4WQT - chains D and E of the 6 polymer chains in the assembly; structure by X-ray diffraction, 4.40 A resolution (low resolution: residue-level contacts below are approximate; hydrogen-bond / salt-bridge calls are withheld).

== Chain D ==
Name: DNA-directed RNA polymerase subunit beta'
Source organism: Thermus thermophilus HB8
Notes: EC 2.7.7.6
UniProtKB: Q8RQE8 (RPOC_THET8); residue numbers follow UniProt; this construct covers 1-1524
Chain sequence (1524 residues; row label = number of the first residue in the row):
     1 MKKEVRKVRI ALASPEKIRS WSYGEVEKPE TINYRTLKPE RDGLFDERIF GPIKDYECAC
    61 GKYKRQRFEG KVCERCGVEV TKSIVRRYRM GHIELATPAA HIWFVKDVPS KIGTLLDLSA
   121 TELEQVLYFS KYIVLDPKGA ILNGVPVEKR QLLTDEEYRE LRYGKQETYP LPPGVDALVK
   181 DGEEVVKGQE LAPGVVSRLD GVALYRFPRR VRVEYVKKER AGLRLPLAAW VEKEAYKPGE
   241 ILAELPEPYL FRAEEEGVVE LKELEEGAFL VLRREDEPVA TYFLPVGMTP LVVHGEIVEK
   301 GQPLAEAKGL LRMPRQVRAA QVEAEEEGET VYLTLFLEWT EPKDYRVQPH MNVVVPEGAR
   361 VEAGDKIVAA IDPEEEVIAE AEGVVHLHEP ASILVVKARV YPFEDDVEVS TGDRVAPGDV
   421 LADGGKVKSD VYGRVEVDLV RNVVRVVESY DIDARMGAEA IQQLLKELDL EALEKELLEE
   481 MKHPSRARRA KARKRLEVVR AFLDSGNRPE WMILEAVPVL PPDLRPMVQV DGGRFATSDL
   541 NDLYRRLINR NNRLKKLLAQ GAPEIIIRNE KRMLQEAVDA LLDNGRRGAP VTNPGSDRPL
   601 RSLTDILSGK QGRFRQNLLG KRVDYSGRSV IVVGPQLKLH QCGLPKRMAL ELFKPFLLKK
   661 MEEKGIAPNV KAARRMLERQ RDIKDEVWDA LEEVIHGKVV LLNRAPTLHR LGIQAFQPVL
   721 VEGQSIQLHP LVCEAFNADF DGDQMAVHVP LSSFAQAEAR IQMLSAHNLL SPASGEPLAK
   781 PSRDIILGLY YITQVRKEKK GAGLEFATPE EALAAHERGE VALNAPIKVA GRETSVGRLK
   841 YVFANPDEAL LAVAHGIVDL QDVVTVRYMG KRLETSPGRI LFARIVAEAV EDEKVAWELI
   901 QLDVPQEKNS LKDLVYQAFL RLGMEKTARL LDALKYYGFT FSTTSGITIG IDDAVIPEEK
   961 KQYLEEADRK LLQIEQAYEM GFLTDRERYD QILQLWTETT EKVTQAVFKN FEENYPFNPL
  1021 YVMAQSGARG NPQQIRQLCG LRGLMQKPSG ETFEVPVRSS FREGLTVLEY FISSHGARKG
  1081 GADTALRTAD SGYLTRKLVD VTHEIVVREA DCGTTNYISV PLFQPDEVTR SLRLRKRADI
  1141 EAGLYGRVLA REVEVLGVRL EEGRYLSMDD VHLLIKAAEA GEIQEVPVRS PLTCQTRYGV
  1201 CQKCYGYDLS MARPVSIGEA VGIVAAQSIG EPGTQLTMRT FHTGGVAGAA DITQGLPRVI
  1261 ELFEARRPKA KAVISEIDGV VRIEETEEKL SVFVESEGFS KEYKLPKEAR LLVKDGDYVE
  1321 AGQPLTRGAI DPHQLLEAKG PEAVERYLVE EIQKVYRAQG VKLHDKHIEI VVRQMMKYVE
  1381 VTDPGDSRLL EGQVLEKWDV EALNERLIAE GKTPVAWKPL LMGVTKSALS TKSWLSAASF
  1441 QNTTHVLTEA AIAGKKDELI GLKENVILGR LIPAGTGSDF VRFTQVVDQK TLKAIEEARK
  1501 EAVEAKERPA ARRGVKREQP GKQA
Disordered / not traced: 56-85, 217-341, 526-535, 1500-1524
Metal / ion sites: Mg2+: Asp739, Asp741, Asp743; Zn2+ near Cys1201 (its only coordinating residue here)

== Chain E ==
Name: DNA-directed RNA polymerase subunit omega
Source organism: Thermus thermophilus HB8
Notes: EC 2.7.7.6
UniProtKB: Q8RQE7 (RPOZ_THET8); numbering as in UniProt (aligned over 1-99)
Chain sequence (99 residues; numbered 1 to 99; the number before each row is that of its first residue):
     1 MAEPGIDKLF GMVDSKYRLT VVVAKRAQQL LRHGFKNTVL EPEERPKMQT LEGLFDDPNA
    61 VTWAMKELLT GRLVFGENLV PEDRLQKEME RLYPVEREE
Disordered / not traced: 1, 95-99

== Interface between chain D and chain E ==
Residue-residue contacts - 88 pairs, chain D then chain E:
  His640(D) with Ala2(E); Glu3(E)
  Glu693(D) with Met48(E)
  His696(D) with Leu54(E); Pro58(E); Asn59(E)
  Gly697(D) with Asn59(E)
  Lys698(D) with Asn59(E)
  Phe754(D) with Ala24(E); Gln28(E)
  Glu758(D) with Thr20(E)
  Arg760(D) with Glu3(E); Asn59(E); Val61(E); Thr62(E)
  Ile761(D) with Leu19(E); Thr20(E); Val23(E)
  Gln762(D) with Tyr17(E); Thr20(E)
  Leu764(D) with Glu3(E)
  Ala766(D) with Ala2(E)
  His767(D) with Glu3(E); Ile6(E)
  Gly923(D) with Asp7(E)
  Met924(D) with Asp7(E)
  Glu925(D) with Ala2(E); Glu3(E); Pro4(E); Gly5(E); Ile6(E); Asp7(E)
  Leu1209(D) with Lys16(E)
  Arg1213(D) with Phe10(E)
  Ser1216(D) with Ser15(E); Lys16(E)
  Ile1217(D) with Ser15(E); Tyr17(E)
  Gly1218(D) with Tyr17(E)
  Glu1219(D) with Lys16(E); Tyr17(E)
  Gly1475(D) with Tyr17(E)
  Thr1476(D) with Tyr17(E); Thr20(E); Val21(E)
  Phe1480(D) with Arg18(E); Glu77(E)
  Val1481(D) with Tyr17(E); Arg18(E); Val21(E)
  Phe1483(D) with Glu77(E)
  Thr1484(D) with Arg18(E); Val21(E); Val22(E); Lys25(E); Gly76(E)
  Gln1485(D) with Val74(E); Phe75(E); Gly76(E); Glu77(E); Asn78(E); Leu79(E); Val80(E)
  Val1486(D) with Val22(E); Lys25(E); Arg26(E); Gln29(E)
  Val1487(D) with Leu73(E); Val74(E); Leu79(E); Val80(E)
  Asp1488(D) with Arg26(E); Tyr93(E)
  Gln1489(D) with Arg72(E)
  Lys1490(D) with Val39(E); Leu92(E); Tyr93(E)
  Thr1491(D) with Glu88(E); Leu92(E)
  Leu1492(D) with Val80(E)
  Ala1494(D) with Glu88(E); Leu92(E)
  Ile1495(D) with Val80(E); Arg84(E); Glu88(E)
  Ala1498(D) with Arg84(E); Glu88(E)
  Arg1499(D) with Arg84(E)
Other interface residues (no listed pair), chain D (47 interface residues in all): Leu639, Ser753, Gln756, Ala757, Ala928, Ala1220, Arg1482
Other interface residues (no listed pair), chain E (49 interface residues in all): Gly11, Asn37, Thr38, Met65, Pro81, Glu82, Met89, Arg91

== Summary ==
47 residues of chain D and 49 residues of chain E are in contact. The Mg2+ site is built by Asp739(D),
Asp741(D) and Asp743(D).
Here chain D is DNA-directed RNA polymerase subunit beta' and chain E is DNA-directed RNA polymerase subunit
omega, both from Thermus thermophilus HB8. Entry 4WQT (Thermus thermophilus RNA polymerase complexed with an
RNA cleavage stimulating factor (a GreA/Gfh1 chimeric protein)) was determined by X-ray diffraction, deposited
together with 4WQS.
